2CEQ - chain A; structure by X-ray diffraction, 2.14 A resolution.

Chain A:
Molecule: Beta-galactosidase
Organism: Sulfolobus solfataricus
Notes: EC 3.2.1.23
UniProtKB: P22498 (BGAL_SULSO); residues 1-489 here = UniProt positions 1-489
Chain sequence (489 residues; row label = number of the first residue in the row):
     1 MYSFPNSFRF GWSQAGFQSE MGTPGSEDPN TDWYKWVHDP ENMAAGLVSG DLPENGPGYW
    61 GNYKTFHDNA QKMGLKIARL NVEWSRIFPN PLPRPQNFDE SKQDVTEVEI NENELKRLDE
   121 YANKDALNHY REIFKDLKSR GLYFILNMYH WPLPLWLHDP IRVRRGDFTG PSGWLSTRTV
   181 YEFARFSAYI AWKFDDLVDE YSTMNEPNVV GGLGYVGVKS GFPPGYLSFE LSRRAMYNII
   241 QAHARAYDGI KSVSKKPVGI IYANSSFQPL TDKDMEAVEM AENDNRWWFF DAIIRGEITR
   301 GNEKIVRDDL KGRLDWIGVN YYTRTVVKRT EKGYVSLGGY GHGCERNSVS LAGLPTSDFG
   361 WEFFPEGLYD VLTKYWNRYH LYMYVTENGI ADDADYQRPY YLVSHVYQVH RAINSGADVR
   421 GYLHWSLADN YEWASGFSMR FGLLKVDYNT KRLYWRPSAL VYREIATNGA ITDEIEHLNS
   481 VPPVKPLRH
Curated features (UniProtKB/Swiss-Prot):
  - active site: Glu206 (Proton donor), Glu387 (Nucleophile)
  - site (Not N6-methylated): Lys76, Lys102, Lys124, Lys138
  - modified residue (N6-methyllysine): Lys116, Lys135, Lys273, Lys311, Lys332
Ligand contacts: glucoimidazole (GIM): Gln18, His150, Trp151, Asn205, Glu206, Asn320, Tyr322, Phe359, Trp361, Glu387, Trp425, Asn430, Glu432, Trp433, Phe441

Overview:
Ligands of chain A: glucoimidazole. From UniProt: active-site residues Glu206 and Glu387.
Chain A is Beta-galactosidase (Sulfolobus solfataricus); the structure, Beta-glycosidase from Sulfolobus
solfataricus in complex with glucoimidazole, was determined by X-ray diffraction, deposited together with
2CER, 2CES and 2CET.
